Entry 6SE6 (electron microscopy, 3.50 A resolution); this record covers chains D and I of the 11 polymer chains in the assembly.

[Chain D]
Molecule: Histone H2B type 1-C/E/F/G/I
Source organism: Homo sapiens
Reference sequence: P62807 (H2B1C_HUMAN); residues 0-125 here correspond to UniProt positions 1-126 (UniProt number = residue number + 1)
Sequence (126 residues; numbered 0 to 125; the number before each row is that of its first residue; numbering starts at 0):
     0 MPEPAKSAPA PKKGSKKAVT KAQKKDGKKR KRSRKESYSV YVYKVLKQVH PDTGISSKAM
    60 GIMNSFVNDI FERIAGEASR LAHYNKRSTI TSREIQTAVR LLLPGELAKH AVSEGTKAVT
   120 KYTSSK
Disordered / not traced: 0-32, 125
Curated features (UniProtKB/Swiss-Prot):
  - modified residue: Pro1 (N-acetylproline), Glu2 (ADP-ribosyl glutamic acid), Lys5 (N6-(2-hydroxyisobutyryl)lysine), Ser6 (ADP-ribosylserine), Lys11 (N6-(beta-hydroxybutyryl)lysine), Lys12 (N6-(2-hydroxyisobutyryl)lysine), Ser14 (Phosphoserine), Lys15 (N6-acetyllysine), Lys16 (N6-(beta-hydroxybutyryl)lysine), Lys20 (N6-(2-hydroxyisobutyryl)lysine), Lys23 (N6-(2-hydroxyisobutyryl)lysine), Lys24 (N6-(2-hydroxyisobutyryl)lysine), Lys34 (N6-(2-hydroxyisobutyryl)lysine), Glu35 (PolyADP-ribosyl glutamic acid), Ser36 (Phosphoserine), Lys43 (N6-(2-hydroxyisobutyryl)lysine), Lys46 (N6-(2-hydroxyisobutyryl)lysine), Lys57 (N6,N6-dimethyllysine), Arg79 (Dimethylated arginine), Lys85 (N6,N6,N6-trimethyllysine) and 6 more in UniProt
  - glycosylation: Ser112 (O-linked (GlcNAc) serine)
  - cross-link (Glycyl lysine isopeptide (Lys-Gly)): Lys5 (interchain with G-Cter in SUMO2), Lys20 (interchain with G-Cter in SUMO2), Lys34 (interchain with G-Cter in ubiquitin), Lys120 (interchain with G-Cter in ubiquitin)

[Chain I]
Molecule: 145-nt DNA strand
Source organism: synthetic construct
Sequence (145 nucleotides; numbered -72 to 72; the number before each row is that of its first residue; numbers below 1 keep their minus sign (DA-72 is residue -72)):
   -72 ATCAGAATCC CGGTGCCGAG GCCGCTCAAT TGGTCGTAGA CAGCTCTAGC ACCGCTTAAA
   -12 CGCACGTACG CGCTGTCCCC CGCGTTTTAA CCGCCAAGGG GATTACTCCC TAGTCTCCAG
    48 GCACGTGTCA GATATATACA TCGAT

[Chain D / chain I interface]
Residue-residue contacts - 12 pairs, chain D then chain I:
  Arg33(D) with DC-46(I), sugar contact
  Tyr42(D) with DG-53(I), hydrogen bond to the phosphate
  Gly53(D) with DG-53(I), phosphate contact
  Ile54(D) with DA-54(I), sugar contact; DG-53(I), phosphate contact
  Ser55(D) with DA-54(I), hydrogen bond to the phosphate
  Ser56(D) with DA-54(I), hydrogen bond to the phosphate
  Lys85(D) with DG-34(I), phosphate contact
  Arg86(D) with DG-34(I), phosphate contact; DA-33(I), salt bridge to the phosphate
  Ser87(D) with DG-34(I), hydrogen bond to the phosphate
  Thr88(D) with DG-34(I), hydrogen bond to the phosphate
Also at the interface, not in a pair above, chain D (11 interface residues in all): Glu35
Also at the interface, not in a pair above, chain I (8 interface residues in all): DG-52, DA-45, DA-35

[Overview]
Chain D and chain I form an interface of 11 and 8 residues respectively, with 5 hydrogen bonds and 1 salt
bridge. Among the polar pairs are Tyr42(D)-DG-53(I), Ser55(D)-DA-54(I) and Ser56(D)-DA-54(I).
Chain D is Histone H2B type 1-C/E/F/G/I (Homo sapiens) and chain I is a 145-nt DNA strand (synthetic
construct); the structure, Class2 : CENP-A nucleosome in complex with CENP-C central region, was determined by
electron microscopy (same publication as 6SE0, 6SEE, 6SEF and 6SEG).
